5M0R - chains A and F of the 22 polymer chains in the assembly; structure by electron microscopy, 8.20 A resolution (very low resolution: no residue pairs are listed; an interface is given only as per-side residue counts).

== Chain A (and F) ==
Protein: integrase
From: Maedi visna virus (strain KV1772)
Notes: EC 3.4.23.-, 2.7.7.49, 3.1.26.13, 3.1.13.2, 3.6.1.23, 2.7.7.-, 3.1.-.-; chain F of this document is another copy of the same molecule, construct and numbering; everything in this record applies to it too
UniProtKB: P35956 (POL_VILVK); residues 1-281 here correspond to UniProt positions 821-1101 (UniProt number = residue number + 820)
Chain sequence (281 residues; numbered 1 to 281; the number before each row is that of its first residue):
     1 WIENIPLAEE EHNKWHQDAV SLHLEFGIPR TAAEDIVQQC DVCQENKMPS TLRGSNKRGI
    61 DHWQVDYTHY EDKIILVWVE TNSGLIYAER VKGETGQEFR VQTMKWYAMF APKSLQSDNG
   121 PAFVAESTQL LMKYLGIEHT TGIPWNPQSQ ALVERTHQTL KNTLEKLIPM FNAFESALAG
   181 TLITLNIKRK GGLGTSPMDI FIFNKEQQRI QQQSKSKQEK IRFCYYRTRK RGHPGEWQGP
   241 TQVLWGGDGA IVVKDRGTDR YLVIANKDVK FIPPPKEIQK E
Disordered / not traced: 277-281 (chain F: 1-3, 48-56, 279-281)

== Interface between chain A and chain F ==
At this resolution (8 A) residue pairs are not listed: 11 residues of chain A and 13 of chain F lie at the interface.

== In short ==
Chain A and chain F form an interface of 11 and 13 residues respectively.
Both chains are integrase (Maedi visna virus (strain KV1772)). Entry 5M0R (Cryo-EM reconstruction of the
maedi-visna virus (MVV) strand transfer complex) was determined by electron microscopy together with 7ZPP and
5T3A from the same study.
